Entry 3J7L (electron microscopy, 3.80 A resolution); this record covers chains B and C of the 3 polymer chains in the assembly.

[Chain B (and C)]
Name: Capsid protein
From: Brome mosaic virus
Notes: chain C of this document is another copy of the same molecule, construct and numbering; everything in this record applies to it too
UniProtKB: P03602 (CAPSD_BMV); residue numbers follow UniProt; this construct covers 1-189
Amino-acid sequence (189 residues; numbered 1 to 189; the number before each row is that of its first residue):
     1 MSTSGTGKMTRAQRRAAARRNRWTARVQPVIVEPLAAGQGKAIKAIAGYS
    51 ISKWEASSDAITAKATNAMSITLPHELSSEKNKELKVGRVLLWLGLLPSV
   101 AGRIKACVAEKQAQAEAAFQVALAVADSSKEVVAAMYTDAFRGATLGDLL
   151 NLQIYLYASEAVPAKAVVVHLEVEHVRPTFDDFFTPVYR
Not modelled in the structure: 1-25
From the paper describing this entry:
  - conformationally variable residues (order/disorder transition): Arg26

[How chain B and chain C interact]
Contacting residue pairs - 11 pairs, chain B then chain C:
  Glu110(B) - Glu80(C)
  Phe119(B) - Arg189(C)  hydrogen bond (backbone-side chain)
  Ala122(B) - Arg189(C)  hydrogen bond (backbone-side chain)
  Leu123(B) - Arg189(C)
  Ala124(B) - Arg189(C)
  Val125(B) - Arg189(C)
  Lys130(B) - Tyr188(C)
  Arg142(B) - Lys81(C)
  Ala144(B) - Glu80(C)
  Thr145(B) - Glu84(C)
  Asp148(B) - Glu84(C)
Also at the interface, not in a pair above, chain B (15 interface residues in all): Gln120, Val121, Phe141, Gly143

[Summary]
Chain B and chain C form an interface of 15 and 5 residues respectively, with 2 hydrogen bonds. Polar contacts
include Phe119(B)-Arg189(C) and Ala122(B)-Arg189(C). The paper reports conformational variability at Arg26(B).
Chain B and chain C are both Capsid protein (Brome mosaic virus); the structure, Full virus map of brome
mosaic virus, was determined by electron microscopy (same publication as 3J7M and 3J7N).
